2IMA - chain A; structure by X-ray diffraction, 1.94 A resolution.

[Chain A]
Name: Botulinum neurotoxin A light-chain
Source organism: Clostridium botulinum
Notes: EC 3.4.24.69
UniProt: Q7B8V4 (Q7B8V4_CLOBO); residues 1-424 here = UniProt positions 1-424
Sequence (444 residues; row label = number of the first residue in the row; numbers below 1 keep their minus sign (Met-19 is residue -19)):
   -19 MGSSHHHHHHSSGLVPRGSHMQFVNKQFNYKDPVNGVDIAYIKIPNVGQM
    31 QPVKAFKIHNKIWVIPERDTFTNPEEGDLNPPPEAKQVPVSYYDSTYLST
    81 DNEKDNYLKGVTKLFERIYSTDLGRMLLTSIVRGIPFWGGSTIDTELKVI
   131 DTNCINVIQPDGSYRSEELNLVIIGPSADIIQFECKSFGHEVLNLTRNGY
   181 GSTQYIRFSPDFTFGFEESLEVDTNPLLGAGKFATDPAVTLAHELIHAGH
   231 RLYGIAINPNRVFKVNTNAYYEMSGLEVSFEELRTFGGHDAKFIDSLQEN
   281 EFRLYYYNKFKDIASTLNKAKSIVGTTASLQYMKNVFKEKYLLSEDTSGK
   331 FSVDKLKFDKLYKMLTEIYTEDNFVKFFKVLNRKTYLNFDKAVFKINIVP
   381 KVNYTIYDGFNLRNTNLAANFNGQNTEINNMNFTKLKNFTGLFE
Not modelled in the structure: -19 to -10, 26-29, 63-67, 202-204, 245-256, 306-307, 419-424
Sequence notes: cloning artifact (-19 to 0); conflict Gln2 (Pro in Q7B8V4)
Bound ions: Zn2+: His223, His227, Glu262 (together with 2,4-dichlorocinnamylhydroxamate)
Residues lining bound ligands: 2,4-dichlorocinnamylhydroxamate (GB4; (2E)-3-(2,4-dichlorophenyl)-N-hydroxyacrylamide): Val70, Ile161, Phe163, Glu164, Phe194, His223, Glu224, His227, Glu262, Arg363, Tyr366, Phe369
What the authors report for this chain:
  - binding site for 2,4-dichlorocinnamylhydroxamate: Phe163, Phe194, Glu224, Tyr366, Phe369
  - Zn2+ coordination: Glu262
  - catalytic residues: Tyr366 (citing earlier work)

[Summary]
Chain A binds 2,4-dichlorocinnamylhydroxamate. His223, His227 and Glu262 coordinate Zn2+. From the paper: the
catalytic residue Tyr366; a binding site for 2,4-dichlorocinnamylhydroxamate at Phe163, Phe194 and Glu224
among others.
Chain A is Botulinum neurotoxin A light-chain (Clostridium botulinum); the structure, Clostridium botulinum
Neurotoxin Serotype A Light Chain Inhibited by 2,4-dichlorocinnamic hydroxamate, was determined by X-ray
diffraction together with 2ILP, 2IMB and 2IMC from the same study.
